Entry 7T9P (electron microscopy, 2.00 A resolution); this record covers chains A and B of the 4 polymer chains in the assembly.

[Chain A]
Name: viral protein 1
Organism: enterovirus D68
UniProtKB: A0A097BW12 (A0A097BW12_HED68); residues 1-296 here correspond to UniProt positions 565-860 (UniProt number = residue number + 564)
Amino-acid sequence (296 residues; each row starts with the number of its first residue):
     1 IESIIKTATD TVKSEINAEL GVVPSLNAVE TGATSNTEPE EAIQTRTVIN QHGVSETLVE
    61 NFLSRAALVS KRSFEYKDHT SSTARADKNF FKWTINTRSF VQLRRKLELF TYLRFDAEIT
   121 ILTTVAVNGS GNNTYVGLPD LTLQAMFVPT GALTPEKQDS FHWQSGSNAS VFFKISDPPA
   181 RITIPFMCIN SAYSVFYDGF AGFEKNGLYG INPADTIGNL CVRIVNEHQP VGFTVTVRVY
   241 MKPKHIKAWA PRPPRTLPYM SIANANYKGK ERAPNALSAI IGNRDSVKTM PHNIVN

[Chain B]
Name: viral protein 2
Organism: enterovirus D68
UniProtKB: A0A097BW12 (A0A097BW12_HED68); residues 10-247 here correspond to UniProt positions 79-316 (UniProt number = residue number + 69)
Amino-acid sequence (238 residues; each row starts with the number of its first residue):
    10 SDRVLQLKLG NSAIVTQEAA NYCCAYGEWP NYLPDHEAVA IDKPTQPETA TDRFYTLKSV
    70 KWETGSTGWW WKLPDALNNI GMFGQNVQHH YLYRSGFLIH VQCNATKFHQ GALLVVAIPE
   130 HQRGAHNTNT SPGFDDIMKG EEGGTFNHPY VLDDGTSLAC ATIFPHQWIN LRTNNSATIV
   190 LPWMNAAPMD FPLRHNQWTL AIIPVVPLGT RTTSSMVPIT VSIAPMCCEF NGLRHAIT

[How chain A and chain B interact]
Pairs across the interface (103; chain A residue first):
  V29(A) - W177(B)
  E30(A) - Q176(B)
  E30(A) - W177(B)  hydrogen bond (backbone-backbone)
  E30(A) - N179(B)  hydrogen bond
  E30(A) - T182(B)  hydrogen bond
  E30(A) - N183(B)
  T31(A) - A29(B)
  T31(A) - Q176(B)  hydrogen bond (backbone-side chain)
  G32(A) - H175(B)
  T111(A) - E129(B)
  Y112(A) - E129(B)  hydrogen bond
  Y112(A) - M193(B)  hydrophobic
  Y112(A) - N194(B)
  Y112(A) - A195(B)
  N190(A) - A195(B)
  N190(A) - A196(B)
  S191(A) - A195(B)
  A192(A) - A195(B)
  S194(A) - A195(B)
  F196(A) - E129(B)
  F196(A) - Q131(B)
  Y197(A) - E129(B)
  Y197(A) - Q131(B)  hydrogen bond (backbone-side chain)
  Y197(A) - H204(B)
  D198(A) - K81(B)  salt bridge
  D198(A) - E129(B)  hydrogen bond (backbone-side chain)
  D198(A) - H130(B)
  D198(A) - I146(B)
  D198(A) - H204(B)
  D198(A) - N205(B)  hydrogen bond (backbone-backbone)
  D198(A) - T208(B)
  G199(A) - R203(B)
  G199(A) - H204(B)
  F200(A) - G142(B)
  F200(A) - F143(B)  hydrophobic
  F200(A) - I146(B)  hydrophobic
  F200(A) - R203(B)  hydrogen bond (backbone-backbone)
  G202(A) - R203(B)  hydrogen bond (backbone-side chain)
  F203(A) - Y100(B)  hydrophobic
  F203(A) - F200(B)  hydrophobic
  F203(A) - R203(B)  hydrogen bond (backbone-side chain)
  E204(A) - R203(B)  hydrogen bond (backbone-side chain)
  K205(A) - F143(B)
  K205(A) - R203(B)
  Y209(A) - H130(B)
  Y209(A) - Q131(B)
  Y209(A) - R132(B)  hydrogen bond (side chain-backbone)
  Y209(A) - P141(B)
  Y209(A) - I146(B)
  G210(A) - Q131(B)
  A250(A) - Y35(B)
  A250(A) - M193(B)  hydrophobic
  P251(A) - I172(B)
  P251(A) - F173(B)
  R252(A) - P128(B)  hydrogen bond (side chain-backbone)
  R252(A) - E129(B)  hydrogen bond (side chain-backbone)
  R252(A) - I172(B)
  R252(A) - F173(B)
  P253(A) - T165(B)
  P253(A) - S166(B)
  P253(A) - C169(B)
  P253(A) - A170(B)
  P253(A) - I172(B)
  P253(A) - F173(B)
  P254(A) - T165(B)
  P254(A) - S166(B)
  R255(A) - D163(B)  hydrogen bond (side chain-backbone)
  R255(A) - G164(B)
  T256(A) - G164(B)  hydrogen bond (backbone-backbone)
  T256(A) - T165(B)  hydrogen bond (side chain-backbone)
  T256(A) - S166(B)
  L257(A) - G164(B)  hydrogen bond (backbone-backbone)
  M260(A) - T137(B)
  M260(A) - N138(B)
  A263(A) - S140(B)
  N264(A) - N138(B)  hydrogen bond (side chain-backbone)
  N264(A) - T139(B)
  N264(A) - S140(B)  hydrogen bond
  A265(A) - G133(B)
  A265(A) - D163(B)
  N266(A) - G133(B)
  N266(A) - A134(B)  hydrogen bond (side chain-backbone)
  N266(A) - T137(B)  hydrogen bond (side chain-backbone)
  N266(A) - N138(B)
  N266(A) - T139(B)  hydrogen bond (side chain-backbone)
  N266(A) - P141(B)
  Y267(A) - G133(B)
  Y267(A) - A134(B)  hydrogen bond (backbone-backbone)
  Y267(A) - H135(B)
  Y267(A) - N136(B)  hydrogen bond (backbone-backbone)
  Y267(A) - H157(B)  hydrogen bond
  Y267(A) - V160(B)  hydrophobic
  Y267(A) - D162(B)
  Y267(A) - D163(B)
  Y267(A) - G164(B)
  K268(A) - N136(B)  hydrogen bond
  L277(A) - H135(B)
  L277(A) - H157(B)
  L277(A) - Y159(B)
  L277(A) - V160(B)  hydrophobic
  S278(A) - Y159(B)
  A279(A) - Y159(B)
  I280(A) - Y159(B)  hydrogen bond (backbone-side chain)
Other interface residues (no listed pair), chain A (43 interface residues in all): S261, A276, I281
Other interface residues (no listed pair), chain B (53 interface residues in all): N30, I127, M147, N156, L161

[Summary]
43 residues of chain A and 53 residues of chain B are in contact, with 29 hydrogen bonds and 1 salt bridge.
Among the polar pairs are D198(A)-K81(B), E30(A)-N179(B) and E30(A)-T182(B).
Chain A is viral protein 1 and chain B is viral protein 2, both from enterovirus D68; the structure, Cryo-EM
structure of Human Enterovirus D68 US/MO/14-18947 strain native virion, was determined by electron microscopy.
